9K9S - chains A and P of the 5 polymer chains in the assembly; structure by electron microscopy, 2.39 A resolution.

== Chain A ==
Name: DNA polymerase
Source organism: Monkeypox virus
Notes: EC 2.7.7.7
UniProt: A0A7H0DN44 (DPOL_MONPV); numbering as in UniProt (aligned over 1-1006)
Sequence (1031 residues; each row starts with the number of its first residue; numbers below 1 keep their minus sign (Met-24 is residue -24)):
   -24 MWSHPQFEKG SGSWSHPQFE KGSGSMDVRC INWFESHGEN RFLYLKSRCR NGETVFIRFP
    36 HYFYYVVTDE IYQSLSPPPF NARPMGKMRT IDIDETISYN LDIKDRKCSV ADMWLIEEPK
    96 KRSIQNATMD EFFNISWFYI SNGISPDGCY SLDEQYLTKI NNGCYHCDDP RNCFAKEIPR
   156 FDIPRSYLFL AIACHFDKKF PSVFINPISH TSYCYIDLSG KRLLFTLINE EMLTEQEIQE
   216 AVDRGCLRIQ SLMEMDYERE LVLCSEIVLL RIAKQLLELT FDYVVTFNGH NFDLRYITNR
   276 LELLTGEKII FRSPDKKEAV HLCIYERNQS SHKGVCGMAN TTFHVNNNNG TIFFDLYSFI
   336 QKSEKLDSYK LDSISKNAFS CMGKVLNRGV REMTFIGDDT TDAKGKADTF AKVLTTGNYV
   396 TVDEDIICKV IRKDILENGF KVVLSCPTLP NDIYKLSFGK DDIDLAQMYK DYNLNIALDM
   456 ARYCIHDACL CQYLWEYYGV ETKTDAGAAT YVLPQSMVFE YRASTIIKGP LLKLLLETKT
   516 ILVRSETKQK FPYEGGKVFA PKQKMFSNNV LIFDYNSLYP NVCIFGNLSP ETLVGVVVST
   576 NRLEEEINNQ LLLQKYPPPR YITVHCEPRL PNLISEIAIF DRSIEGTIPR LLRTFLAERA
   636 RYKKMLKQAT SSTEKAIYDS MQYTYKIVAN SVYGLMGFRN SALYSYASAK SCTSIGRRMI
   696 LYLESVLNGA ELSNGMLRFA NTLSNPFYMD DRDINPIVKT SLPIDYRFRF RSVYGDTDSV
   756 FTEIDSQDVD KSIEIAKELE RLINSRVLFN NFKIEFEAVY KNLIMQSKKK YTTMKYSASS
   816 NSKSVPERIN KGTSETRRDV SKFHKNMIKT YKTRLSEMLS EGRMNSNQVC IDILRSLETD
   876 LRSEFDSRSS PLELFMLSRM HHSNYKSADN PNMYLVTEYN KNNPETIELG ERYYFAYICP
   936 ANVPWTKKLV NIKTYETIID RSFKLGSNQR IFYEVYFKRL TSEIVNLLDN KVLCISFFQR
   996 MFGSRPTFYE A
Unresolved in the structure: -24 to -1, 1005-1006
Differences from the reference sequence: initiating methionine (-24); expression tag (-23 to 0); conflict Phe108 (Leu in A0A7H0DN44); engineered mutation Ala166 (Asp in A0A7H0DN44), Ala168 (Glu in A0A7H0DN44)
Bound ions: Mg2+: Asp549, Tyr550, Asp753 (together with dTTP)
Ligand contacts: dTTP (TTP): Asp549, Tyr550, Asn551, Ser552, Leu553, Tyr554, Pro555, Arg634, Lys661, Ile662, Asn665, Tyr668, Thr752, Asp753

== Chain P ==
Molecule: 25-nt DNA strand
Notes: engineered mutation(s): DC25ddC
Sequence (25 nucleotides; row label = number of the first residue in the row):
     1 AGCTATGACC ATGATTACGA ATTGC
Unresolved in the structure: 1-11

== Interface between chain A and chain P ==
Contacting residue pairs (20):
  Asp751(A) - DC25(P)  sugar contact
  Thr752(A) - DC25(P)  sugar contact
  Lys804(A) - DG24(P)  base contact
  Tyr806(A) - DC25(P)  hydrogen bond to the phosphate
  Lys826(A) - DG24(P)  phosphate contact
  Gly827(A) - DG24(P)  hydrogen bond to the phosphate
  Thr831(A) - DT23(P)  phosphate contact
  Arg832(A) - DT22(P)  hydrogen bond to the base
  Arg832(A) - DT23(P)  phosphate contact
  Arg833(A) - DT23(P)  salt bridge to the phosphate
  Asp834(A) - DT22(P)  sugar contact
  Ser893(A) - DT22(P)  phosphate contact
  Arg894(A) - DT22(P)  phosphate contact
  His897(A) - DA21(P)  salt bridge to the phosphate
  Tyr900(A) - DA20(P)  phosphate contact
  Tyr900(A) - DA21(P)  hydrogen bond to the phosphate
  Lys901(A) - DG19(P)  salt bridge to the phosphate
  Lys901(A) - DA20(P)  hydrogen bond to the phosphate
  Asn907(A) - DA21(P)  phosphate contact
  Arg927(A) - DT22(P)  salt bridge to the phosphate
Interface residues without a listed pair, chain A (21 interface residues in all): Lys340, Asp753, Asn825, Met895

== Overview ==
21 residues of chain A face 7 of chain P across their interface; the contacts include 5 hydrogen bonds and 4
salt bridges. Among the polar pairs are Arg832(A)-DT22(P), Tyr806(A)-DC25(P) and Gly827(A)-DG24(P). Chain A
binds dTTP. Asp549(A), Tyr550(A) and Asp753(A) form the Mg2+ site.
Here chain A is DNA polymerase (Monkeypox virus) and chain P is a 25-nt DNA strand. Entry 9K9S (MPXV DNA
polymerase in complex with primer/4U template DNA) was determined by electron microscopy, deposited together
with 9K9R, 9K9T, 9K9V and 9K9U.
